PDB entry 4FES | X-ray diffraction, 2.00 A resolution | chain A

[Chain A]
Molecule: Protein KES1
From: Saccharomyces cerevisiae
Reference sequence: P35844 (KES1_YEAST); residue numbers follow UniProt; this construct covers 2-434
Chain sequence (436 residues; each row starts with the number of its first residue; numbers below 1 keep their minus sign (Met-1 is residue -1)):
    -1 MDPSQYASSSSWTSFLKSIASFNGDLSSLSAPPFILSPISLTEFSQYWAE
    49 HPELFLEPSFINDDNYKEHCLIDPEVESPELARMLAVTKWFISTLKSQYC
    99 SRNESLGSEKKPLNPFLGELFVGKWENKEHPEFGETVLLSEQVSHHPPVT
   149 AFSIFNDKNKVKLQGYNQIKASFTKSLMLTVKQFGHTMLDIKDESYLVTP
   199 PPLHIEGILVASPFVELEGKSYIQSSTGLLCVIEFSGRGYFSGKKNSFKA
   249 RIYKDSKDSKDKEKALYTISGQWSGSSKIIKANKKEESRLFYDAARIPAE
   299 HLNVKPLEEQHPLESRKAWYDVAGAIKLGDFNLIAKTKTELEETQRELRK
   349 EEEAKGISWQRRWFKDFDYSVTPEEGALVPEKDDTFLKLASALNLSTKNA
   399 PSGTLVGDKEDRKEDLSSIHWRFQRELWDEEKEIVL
Disordered / not traced: 281-284, 412
Construct notes: expression tag (-1 to 1)
Small-molecule neighbours: 0T9 ((3S,8S,9S,10R,13S,14S,17R)-3-hydroxy-10,13-dimethyl-17-[(2S,6S)-6-methyl-3-oxooctan-2-yl]-1,2,3,4,7,8,9,10,11,12,13,14,15,17-tetradecahydro-16H-cyclopenta[a]phenanthren-16-one): Phe13, Leu24, Leu27, Ile33, Leu39, Phe42, Trp46, Gln96, Tyr97, Arg100, Glu107, Lys108, Lys109, Pro110, Asn165, Ile167, Leu177, Val179, Gln181, Leu201, Ile203, Ile206, Pro211, Val213
UniProt features mapped onto this chain:
  - region: Ser7 to Ala29 (ALPS motif)
  - binding site (a 1,2-diacyl-sn-glycero-3-phospho-(1D-myo-inositol 4-phosphate)): Leu24 to Ala29, Lys109 to Asn112, His143, His144, Lys336, Glu340, Arg344
  - binding site (20-hydroxycholesterol): Gln96
  - binding site (25-hydroxycholesterol): Gln96
  - binding site (7beta-hydroxycholesterol): Gln96, Arg100
  - binding site (cholesterol): Gln96
  - binding site (ergosterol): Gln96
  - modified residue: Thr370 (Phosphothreonine), Ser389 (Phosphoserine)
  - mutagenesis: Tyr97 (Y97F: Abolishes both cholesterol binding and biological function), Lys109 (K109A: Strong reduction in cholesterol transport. Abolishes binding to phosphatidylinositol 4-phosphate), Leu111 (L111D: Abolishes both cholesterol binding and biological function), Asn112 (N112E: Abolishes binding to phosphatidylinositol 4-phosphate), Glu117 (E117A: Abolishes both cholesterol binding and biological function), His143 to His144 (Reduction in cholesterol transport. Abolishes binding to phosphatidylinositol 4-phosphate), Lys168 (K168A: Slight reduction in cholesterol transport; K168A: Strong reduction in cholesterol transport), His202 to Glu204 (Strong reduction in cholesterol binding without affecting phosphatidylinositol 4-phosphate binding), Lys336 (K336A: Strong reduction in cholesterol transport. Abolishes binding to phosphatidylinositol 4-phosphate), Glu340 (E340A: Abolishes binding to phosphatidylinositol 4-phosphate), Arg344 (R344A: Slight reduction in cholesterol transport. Abolishes binding to phosphatidylinositol 4-phosphate)

[Overview]
Ligands of chain A: compound 0T9. From UniProt: 15 residues binding
1,2-diacyl-sn-glycero-3-phospho-(1D-myo-inositol 4-phosphate), residue binding 20-hydroxycholesterol Gln96,
residue binding 25-hydroxycholesterol Gln96 and residues binding 7beta-hydroxycholesterol Gln96 and Arg100.
Chain A is Protein KES1 (Saccharomyces cerevisiae); the structure, Structure of OSH4 in complex with
cholesterol analogs, was determined by X-ray diffraction (same publication as 4F4B).
